PDB entry 5YAN | X-ray diffraction, 1.77 A resolution | chains B and C of the 3 polymer chains in the assembly

# Chain B
Molecule: Collagen
Chain sequence (32 residues; numbered 1 to 32; the number before each row is that of its first residue):
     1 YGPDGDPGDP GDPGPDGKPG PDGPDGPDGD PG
Modified / non-standard residues: P7, P10, P13, P19, P31 (4-hydroxyproline; HYP)
Reported in the primary citation:
  - mutagenesis - K18A: unchanged stability
  - mutagenesis - K18D: decreased stability

# Chain C
Molecule: Collagen
Chain sequence (32 residues; numbered 1 to 32; the number before each row is that of its first residue):
     1 YGKPGPDGPD GPKGKPGPKG KPGKPGKPGK PG
Unresolved in the structure: 32
Modified / non-standard residues: P4, P16, P22, P25, P28, P31 (4-hydroxyproline; HYP)
Reported in the primary citation:
  - mutagenesis - D10A (Tm change 2.8 degC), D10K, K15A, K15D: decreased stability
  - mutagenesis - D7A: increased stability

# Chain B / chain C interface
Pairs across the interface - 50 pairs, chain B then chain C:
  Y1(B) with Y1(C), hydrogen bond (backbone-backbone); G2(C)
  G2(B) with G2(C)
  P3(B) with G2(C), hydrogen bond (backbone-backbone)
  D4(B) with G2(C); K3(C), hydrogen bond (side chain-backbone)
  G5(B) with K3(C), hydrogen bond (backbone-backbone); G5(C); P6(C)
  D6(B) with G5(C)
  P7(B) with P6(C)
  G8(B) with P6(C), hydrogen bond (backbone-backbone); G8(C); P9(C)
  D9(B) with G8(C)
  P10(B) with P9(C)
  G11(B) with P9(C), hydrogen bond (backbone-backbone); D10(C); G11(C); P12(C)
  D12(B) with G11(C)
  P13(B) with P12(C)
  G14(B) with P12(C), hydrogen bond (backbone-backbone); G14(C)
  P15(B) with G14(C)
  D16(B) with K15(C)
  G17(B) with K15(C), hydrogen bond (backbone-backbone); P16(C); G17(C)
  K18(B) with G17(C)
  P19(B) with P18(C)
  G20(B) with P18(C), hydrogen bond (backbone-backbone); G20(C)
  P21(B) with G20(C)
  D22(B) with K21(C)
  G23(B) with K21(C), hydrogen bond (backbone-backbone); G23(C)
  P24(B) with G23(C)
  D25(B) with G23(C); K24(C), hydrogen bond (side chain-backbone)
  G26(B) with K24(C), hydrogen bond (backbone-backbone); G26(C)
  P27(B) with G26(C)
  D28(B) with G26(C); K27(C), hydrogen bond (side chain-backbone)
  G29(B) with K27(C), hydrogen bond (backbone-backbone); G29(C)
  D30(B) with G29(C)
  P31(B) with K30(C)
  G32(B) with K30(C), hydrogen bond (backbone-backbone)
Other interface residues (no listed pair), chain C (31 interface residues in all): P4, D7, K13, K19, P22, P25, P28, P31
Interface features reported in the paper:
  - pairs named by the authors: D16(B)-K15(C)

# Overview
The interface between chain B and chain C involves 32 residues on one side and 31 on the other, with 15
hydrogen bonds. Polar pairs include D4(B)-K3(C), D25(B)-K24(C) and D28(B)-K27(C). The authors report a contact
between D16(B) and K15(C). The paper reports that D10A, D10K and K15A of chain C, among others, reduce
stability; K18D of chain B reduces stability; 7 substitutions were tested in all.
Chain B is Collagen and chain C is Collagen; the structure, Deconstructing the Salt-Bridge Network of a
Computationally Designed Collagen Heterotrimer, was determined by X-ray diffraction.
